9MW6 - chains A and C of the 3 polymer chains in the assembly; structure by electron microscopy, 3.40 A resolution.

== Chain A ==
Molecule: AncD1D2
From: synthetic construct
Amino-acid sequence (652 residues; numbered 1 to 652; the number before each row is that of its first residue):
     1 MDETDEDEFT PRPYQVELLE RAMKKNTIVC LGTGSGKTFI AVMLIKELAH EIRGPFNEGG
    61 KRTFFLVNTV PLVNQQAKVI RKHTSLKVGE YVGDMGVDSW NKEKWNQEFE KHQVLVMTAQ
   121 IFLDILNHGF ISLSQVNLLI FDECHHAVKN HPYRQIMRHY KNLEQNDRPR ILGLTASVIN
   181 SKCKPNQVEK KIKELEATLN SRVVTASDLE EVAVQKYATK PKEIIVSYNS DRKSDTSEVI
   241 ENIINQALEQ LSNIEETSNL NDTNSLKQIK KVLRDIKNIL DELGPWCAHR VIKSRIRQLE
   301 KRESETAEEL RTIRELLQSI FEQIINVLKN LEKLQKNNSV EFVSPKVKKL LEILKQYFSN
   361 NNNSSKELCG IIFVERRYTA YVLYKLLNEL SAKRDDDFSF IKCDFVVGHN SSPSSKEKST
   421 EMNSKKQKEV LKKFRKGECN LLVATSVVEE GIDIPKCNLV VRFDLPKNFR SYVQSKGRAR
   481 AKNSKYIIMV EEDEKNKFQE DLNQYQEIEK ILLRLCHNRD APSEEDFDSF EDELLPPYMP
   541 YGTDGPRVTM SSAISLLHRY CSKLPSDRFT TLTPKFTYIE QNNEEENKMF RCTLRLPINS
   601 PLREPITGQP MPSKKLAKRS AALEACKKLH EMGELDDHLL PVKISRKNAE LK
Disordered / not traced: 1-7, 233-338, 649-652
From the paper describing this entry:
  - binding site for the 27-nt RNA strand: Asn68 to Val70, Gly93

== Chain C ==
Molecule: 27-nt RNA strand
From: synthetic construct
Sequence (27 nucleotides; numbered 1 to 27; the number before each row is that of its first residue):
     1 CGAUGGAUAC UAACUAUCAG GACGUAU

== Interface between chain A and chain C ==
Contacting residue pairs - 16 pairs, chain A then chain C:
  Lys149(A) - G5(C)  phosphate contact
  Asn150(A) - G5(C)  phosphate contact
  His151(A) - U4(C)  sugar contact
  Asn180(A) - G5(C)  phosphate contact
  Asn180(A) - G6(C)  sugar contact
  Ser181(A) - G6(C)  hydrogen bond to the phosphate
  Ser181(A) - A7(C)  hydrogen bond to the phosphate
  Lys182(A) - A7(C)  hydrogen bond to the phosphate
  Lys182(A) - U8(C)  salt bridge to the phosphate
  Pro413(A) - C1(C)  base contact
  Ser414(A) - C1(C)  base contact
  Lys416(A) - C1(C)  hydrogen bond to the phosphate
  Lys467(A) - A7(C)  sugar contact
  Asn468(A) - G6(C)  hydrogen bond to the sugar
  His558(A) - G2(C)  sugar contact
  Thr573(A) - C1(C)  sugar contact
Interface residues without a listed pair, chain A (16 interface residues in all): Val148, Arg470, Arg619

== In short ==
Chain A and chain C form an interface of 16 and 7 residues respectively, with 5 hydrogen bonds and 1 salt
bridge. Polar pairs include Asn468(A)-G6(C), Ser181(A)-G6(C) and Ser181(A)-A7(C). From the paper: a binding
site for the 27-nt RNA strand at Asn68(A) and Gly93(A).
Chain A is AncD1D2 and chain C is a 27-nt RNA strand, both from synthetic construct; the structure, Cryo-EM
structure of ancestral Dicer helicase bound to 27-bp dsRNA, was determined by electron microscopy (same
publication as 9MW7, 9MW8, 9MX3 and 9MX5).
